7TAP - chains C and B of the 15 polymer chains in the assembly; structure by electron microscopy, 2.80 A resolution.

# Chain C
Name: V-type proton ATPase subunit c''
Organism: Saccharomyces cerevisiae
UniProtKB: P23968 (VATO_YEAST); residue numbers follow UniProt; this construct covers 1-213
Sequence (213 residues; numbered 1 to 213; the number before each row is that of its first residue):
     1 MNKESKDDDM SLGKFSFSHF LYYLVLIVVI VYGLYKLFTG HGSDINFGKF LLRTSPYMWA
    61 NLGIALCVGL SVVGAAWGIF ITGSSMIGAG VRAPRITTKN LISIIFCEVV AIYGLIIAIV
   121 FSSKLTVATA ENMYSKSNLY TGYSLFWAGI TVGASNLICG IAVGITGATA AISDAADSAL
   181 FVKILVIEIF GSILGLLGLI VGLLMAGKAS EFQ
Not modelled in the structure: 1-15
Residues lining bound ligands: Archazolid A (KJL): Phe190, Ile193, Leu194, Leu197
What the authors report for this chain:
  - binding site for Archazolid A: Phe190, Leu194

# Chain B
Name: V-type proton ATPase subunit d
Organism: Saccharomyces cerevisiae
UniProtKB: P32366 (VA0D_YEAST); residue numbers follow UniProt; this construct covers 1-345
Sequence (345 residues; row label = number of the first residue in the row):
     1 MEGVYFNIDN GFIEGVVRGY RNGLLSNNQY INLTQCDTLE DLKLQLSSTD YGNFLSSVSS
    61 ESLTTSLIQE YASSKLYHEF NYIRDQSSGS TRKFMDYITY GYMIDNVALM ITGTIHDRDK
   121 GEILQRCHPL GWFDTLPTLS VATDLESLYE TVLVDTPLAP YFKNCFDTAE ELDDMNIEII
   181 RNKLYKAYLE DFYNFVTEEI PEPAKECMQT LLGFEADRRS INIALNSLQS SDIDPDLKSD
   241 LLPNIGKLYP LATFHLAQAQ DFEGVRAALA NVYEYRGFLE TGNLEDHFYQ LEMELCRDAF
   301 TQQFAISTVW AWMKSKEQEV RNITWIAECI AQNQRERINN YISVY

# Interface between chain C and chain B
Pairs across the interface - 34 pairs, chain C then chain B:
  Trp77(C) - Val4(B)  hydrogen bond (side chain-backbone)
  Trp77(C) - Tyr5(B)  hydrophobic
  Phe80(C) - Val4(B)
  Phe80(C) - Ile8(B)  hydrophobic
  Ile81(C) - Gly3(B)
  Ile81(C) - Val4(B)
  Ile81(C) - Asn7(B)  hydrogen bond (backbone-side chain)
  Ser84(C) - Asn7(B)  hydrogen bond
  Ser84(C) - Gly11(B)
  Ser84(C) - Phe12(B)
  Ser85(C) - Asn7(B)  hydrogen bond
  Ile87(C) - Phe12(B)  hydrophobic
  Gly88(C) - Phe12(B)
  Gly88(C) - Gly15(B)
  Gly88(C) - Val16(B)  hydrogen bond (backbone-backbone)
  Ala89(C) - Gly15(B)
  Val91(C) - Phe12(B)  hydrophobic
  Arg92(C) - Gly19(B)  hydrogen bond (side chain-backbone)
  Arg92(C) - Asn22(B)
  Arg92(C) - Gly23(B)
  Arg92(C) - Asp50(B)  salt bridge
  Ile161(C) - Val4(B)  hydrophobic
  Ile165(C) - Met1(B)  hydrophobic
  Ile165(C) - Gly3(B)
  Ile165(C) - Val4(B)  hydrophobic
  Ile165(C) - Phe304(B)
  Ala168(C) - Gln303(B)
  Ala168(C) - Phe304(B)  hydrophobic
  Thr169(C) - Gln303(B)
  Thr169(C) - Phe304(B)
  Ile172(C) - Arg18(B)
  Ile172(C) - Gln303(B)
  Ala175(C) - Asn22(B)
  Ala176(C) - Asn22(B)
Other interface residues (no listed pair), chain B (18 interface residues in all): Glu14

# In short
The interface between chain C and chain B involves 17 residues on one side and 18 on the other, with 6
hydrogen bonds and 1 salt bridge. Polar pairs include Arg92(C)-Asp50(B), Trp77(C)-Val4(B) and
Ile81(C)-Asn7(B). Chain C binds Archazolid A. The paper reports a binding site for Archazolid A at Phe190(C)
and Leu194(C).
Here chain C is V-type proton ATPase subunit c'' and chain B is V-type proton ATPase subunit d, both from
Saccharomyces cerevisiae. Entry 7TAP (Cryo-EM structure of archazolid A bound to yeast VO V-ATPase) was
determined by electron microscopy together with 7TAO from the same study.
